PDB entry 1QC6 | X-ray diffraction, 2.60 A resolution | chains B and D of the 4 polymer chains in the assembly

# Chain B
Name: EVH1 domain from ena/vasp-like protein
From: Mus musculus
Notes: fragment: n-terminal domain; engineered mutation(s): MET 1,14,105,112 MODIFIED TO SELENOMET
Reference sequence: P70429 (EVL_MOUSE); residues 2001-2130 here correspond to UniProt positions 1-130 (UniProt number = residue number - 2000)
Amino-acid sequence (130 residues; each row starts with the number of its first residue):
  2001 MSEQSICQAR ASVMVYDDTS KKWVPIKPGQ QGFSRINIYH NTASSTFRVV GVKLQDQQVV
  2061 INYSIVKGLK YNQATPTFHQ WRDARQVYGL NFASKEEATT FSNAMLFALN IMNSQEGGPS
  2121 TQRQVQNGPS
Not modelled in the structure: 2028-2032, 2114-2130
Modified positions: Mse-2001, Mse-2014, Mse-2105, Mse-2112 (selenomethionine; parent Met)
Curated features (UniProtKB/Swiss-Prot):
  - modified residue: Ser-2130 (Phosphoserine)

# Chain D
Name: Phe-glu-phe-pro-pro-pro-pro-thr-asp-glu-glu
Amino-acid sequence (11 residues; row label = number of the first residue in the row):
  2201 FEFPPPPTDE E
Not modelled in the structure: 2201-2202, 2208-2211

# How chain B and chain D interact
Contacting residue pairs - 15 pairs, chain B then chain D:
  Mse-2014(B) / Pro-2207(D)
  Tyr-2016(B) / Pro-2204(D)  hydrophobic
  Trp-2023(B) / Pro-2204(D)  hydrophobic
  Trp-2023(B) / Pro-2205(D)  hydrogen bond (side chain-backbone)
  Trp-2023(B) / Pro-2207(D)
  Lys-2070(B) / Phe-2203(D)
  Asn-2072(B) / Phe-2203(D)
  Thr-2075(B) / Pro-2206(D)
  Phe-2078(B) / Pro-2206(D)  hydrophobic
  Phe-2078(B) / Pro-2207(D)
  Gln-2080(B) / Phe-2203(D)
  Gln-2080(B) / Pro-2204(D)
  Trp-2081(B) / Phe-2203(D)
  Arg-2082(B) / Phe-2203(D)
  Val-2087(B) / Pro-2204(D)
Interface residues without a listed pair, chain B (12 interface residues in all): Ala-2074

# In short
The interface between chain B and chain D involves 12 residues on one side and 5 on the other; the contacts
include 1 hydrogen bond. Its one hydrogen-bonded contact is Trp-2023(B)/Pro-2205(D).
Here chain B is EVH1 domain from ena/vasp-like protein (Mus musculus) and chain D is
Phe-glu-phe-pro-pro-pro-pro-thr-asp-glu-glu. Entry 1QC6 (EVH1 domain from ENA/VASP-like protein in complex
with ACTA peptide) was determined by X-ray diffraction.
